Entry 3BDP (X-ray diffraction, 1.90 A resolution); this record covers chains P and A of the 3 polymer chains in the assembly.

[Chain P]
Molecule: 10-nt DNA strand
Sequence (10 nucleotides; row label = number of the first residue in the row):
     7 GCATGATGCX
Modified positions: 2DT (3'-deoxythymidine-5'-monophosphate) at position 16

[Chain A]
Name: Protein (DNA polymerase I)
From: Geobacillus stearothermophilus
Notes: EC 2.7.7.7
UniProtKB: P52026 (DPO1_BACST); aligned to UniProt positions 297-876 over residues 297-876 (the alignment contains insertions or deletions, so no single offset holds)
Sequence (580 residues; each row starts with the number of its first residue):
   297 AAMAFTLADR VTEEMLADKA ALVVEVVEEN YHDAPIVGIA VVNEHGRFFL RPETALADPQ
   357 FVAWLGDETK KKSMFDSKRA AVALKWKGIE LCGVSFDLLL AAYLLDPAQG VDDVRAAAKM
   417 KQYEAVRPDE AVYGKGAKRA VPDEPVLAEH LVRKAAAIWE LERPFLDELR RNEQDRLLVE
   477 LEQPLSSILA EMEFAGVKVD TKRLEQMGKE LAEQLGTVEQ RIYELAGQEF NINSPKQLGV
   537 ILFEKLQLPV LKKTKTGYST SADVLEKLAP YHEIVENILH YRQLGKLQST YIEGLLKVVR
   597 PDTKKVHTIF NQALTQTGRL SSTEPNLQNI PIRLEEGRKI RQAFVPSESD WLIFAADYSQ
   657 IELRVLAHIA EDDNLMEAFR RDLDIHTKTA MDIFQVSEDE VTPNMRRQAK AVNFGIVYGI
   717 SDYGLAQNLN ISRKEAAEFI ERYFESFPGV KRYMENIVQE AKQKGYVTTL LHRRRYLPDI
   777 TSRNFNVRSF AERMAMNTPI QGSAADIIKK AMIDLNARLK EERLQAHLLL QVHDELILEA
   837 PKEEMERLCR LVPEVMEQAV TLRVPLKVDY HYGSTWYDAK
Differences from the reference sequence: conflict Ala298 (Lys in P52026), Arg411 (Ala in P52026), Glu456 (Ala in P52026), Lys505 (Glu in P52026), Gly512 (Arg in P52026), Thr550 (Ser in P52026), His823 (Arg824 in P52026)

[Chain P / chain A interface]
Residue-residue contacts (28; chain P residue first):
  DC8(P) - Lys431(A)  salt bridge to the phosphate
  DT10(P) - Lys551(A)  hydrogen bond to the phosphate
  DG11(P) - Thr550(A)  phosphate contact
  DG11(P) - Lys551(A)  salt bridge to the phosphate
  DA12(P) - Pro531(A)  phosphate contact
  DA12(P) - Ser555(A)  phosphate contact
  DA12(P) - Thr556(A)  hydrogen bond to the phosphate
  DA12(P) - Ser557(A)  hydrogen bond to the phosphate
  DA12(P) - Arg578(A)  hydrogen bond to the phosphate
  DT13(P) - Ala558(A)  hydrogen bond to the phosphate
  DT13(P) - Arg578(A)  salt bridge to the phosphate
  DT13(P) - Lys582(A)  hydrogen bond to the base
  DG14(P) - Gln579(A)  phosphate contact
  DG14(P) - Lys582(A)  sugar contact
  DG14(P) - Tyr587(A)  hydrogen bond to the sugar
  DG14(P) - Asn625(A)  hydrogen bond to the base
  DG14(P) - Pro627(A)  phosphate contact
  DC15(P) - Gln624(A)  sugar contact
  DC15(P) - Asn625(A)  sugar contact
  DC15(P) - Ile626(A)  sugar contact
  DC15(P) - Pro627(A)  phosphate contact
  DC15(P) - Ile628(A)  hydrogen bond to the phosphate
  DC15(P) - Arg629(A)  hydrogen bond to the phosphate
  2DT_16(P) - Arg615(A)  base contact
  2DT_16(P) - Ile628(A)  phosphate contact
  2DT_16(P) - Val828(A)  sugar contact
  2DT_16(P) - His829(A)  sugar contact
  2DT_16(P) - Asp830(A)  sugar contact
Also at the interface, not in a pair above, chain P (9 interface residues in all): DG7
Also at the interface, not in a pair above, chain A (28 interface residues in all): Asn622, Leu630, Arg637, Phe710, Tyr714, Glu831

[Summary]
Chain P and chain A form an interface of 9 and 28 residues respectively; the contacts include 10 hydrogen
bonds and 3 salt bridges. Polar pairs include DT13(P)-Lys582(A), DG14(P)-Asn625(A) and DG14(P)-Tyr587(A).
Here chain P is a 10-nt DNA strand and chain A is Protein (DNA polymerase I) (Geobacillus stearothermophilus).
Entry 3BDP (DNA polymerase I/DNA complex) was determined by X-ray diffraction, deposited together with 2BDP
and 4BDP.
